2VE9 - chains A and J of the 5 polymer chains in the assembly; structure by X-ray diffraction, 1.90 A resolution.

== Chain A ==
Molecule: DNA translocase ftsk
Organism: Pseudomonas aeruginosa
Notes: fragment: gamma domain, residues 739-811
UniProtKB: Q9I0M3 (FTSK_PSEAE); residue numbers follow UniProt; this construct covers 739-811
Sequence (73 residues; row label = number of the first residue in the row):
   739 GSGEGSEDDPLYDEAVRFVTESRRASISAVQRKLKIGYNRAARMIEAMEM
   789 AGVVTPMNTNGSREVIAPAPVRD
Not modelled in the structure: 739-745, 809-811
From the paper describing this entry:
  - binding site for the 16-nt DNA strand: Gln769, Asn777

== Chain J ==
Molecule: 16-nt DNA strand
Sequence (16 nucleotides; each row starts with the number of its first residue):
     1 GTCGCCCTGCCCTGGT

== Interface between chain A and chain J ==
Contacting residue pairs (13):
  Arg762(A) - DT8(J)  salt bridge to the phosphate
  Ser764(A) - DT8(J)  hydrogen bond to the phosphate
  Ser764(A) - DG9(J)  phosphate contact
  Ile765(A) - DG9(J)  hydrogen bond to the phosphate
  Ile765(A) - DC10(J)  phosphate contact
  Ser766(A) - DT8(J)  hydrogen bond to the phosphate
  Ser766(A) - DG9(J)  hydrogen bond to the phosphate
  Ala767(A) - DT8(J)  phosphate contact
  Tyr776(A) - DC10(J)  hydrogen bond to the phosphate
  Tyr776(A) - DC11(J)  base contact
  Met795(A) - DG9(J)  phosphate contact
  Met795(A) - DC10(J)  phosphate contact
  Gly799(A) - DG9(J)  sugar contact
Also at the interface, not in a pair above, chain A (9 interface residues in all): Asn777
Also at the interface, not in a pair above, chain J (6 interface residues in all): DC7, DC12

== In short ==
9 residues of chain A and 6 residues of chain J are in contact, with 5 hydrogen bonds and 1 salt bridge. Polar
contacts include Ser764(A)-DT8(J), Ile765(A)-DG9(J) and Ser766(A)-DT8(J). The paper reports a binding site for
the 16-nt DNA strand at Gln769(A) and Asn777(A).
Chain A is DNA translocase ftsk (Pseudomonas aeruginosa) and chain J is a 16-nt DNA strand; the structure,
Xray structure of KOPS bound gamma domain of FtsK (P. aeruginosa), was determined by X-ray diffraction,
deposited together with 2VE8.
